6PWE - chains F and I of the 10 polymer chains in the assembly; structure by electron microscopy, 3.95 A resolution.

# Chain F
Protein: Histone H4
From: Drosophila melanogaster
UniProt: A0A0B4KFZ9 (A0A0B4KFZ9_DROME); residues 0-102 here correspond to UniProt positions 1-103 (UniProt number = residue number + 1)
Amino-acid sequence (103 residues; row label = number of the first residue in the row; numbering starts at 0):
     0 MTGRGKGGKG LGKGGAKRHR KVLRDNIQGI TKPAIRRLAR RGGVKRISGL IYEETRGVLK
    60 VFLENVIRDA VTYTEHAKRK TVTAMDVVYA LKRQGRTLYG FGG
Unresolved in the structure: 0-23

# Chain I
Molecule: 147-nt DNA strand
From: synthetic construct
Sequence (147 nucleotides; each row starts with the number of its first residue; numbers below 1 keep their minus sign (DA-73 is residue -73)):
   -73 ATCGGATGTA TATATCTGAC ACGTGCCTGG AGACTAGGGA GTAATCCCCT TGGCGGTTAA
   -13 AACGCGGGGG ACAGCGCGTA CGTGCGTTTA AGCGGTGCTA GAGCTGTCTA CGACCAATTG
    47 AGCGGCCTCG GCACCGGGAT TCTCGAT

# How chain F and chain I interact
Contacting residue pairs - 12 pairs, chain F then chain I:
  Arg35(F) with DG8(I), salt bridge to the phosphate
  Arg45(F) with DC7(I), phosphate contact; DG8(I), phosphate contact
  Ile46(F) with DC7(I), sugar contact; DG8(I), hydrogen bond to the phosphate
  Ser47(F) with DC7(I), hydrogen bond to the phosphate
  Gly48(F) with DC7(I), hydrogen bond to the phosphate
  Arg78(F) with DA28(I), phosphate contact
  Lys79(F) with DG27(I), phosphate contact; DA28(I), hydrogen bond to the phosphate
  Thr80(F) with DG27(I), phosphate contact; DA28(I), hydrogen bond to the phosphate
Other interface residues (no listed pair), chain F (11 interface residues in all): Arg39, Tyr51, Lys77
Other interface residues (no listed pair), chain I (5 interface residues in all): DT9

# Overview
The interface between chain F and chain I involves 11 residues on one side and 5 on the other; the contacts
include 5 hydrogen bonds and 1 salt bridge. Polar contacts include Ile46(F)-DG8(I), Ser47(F)-DC7(I) and
Gly48(F)-DC7(I).
Chain F is Histone H4 (Drosophila melanogaster) and chain I is a 147-nt DNA strand (synthetic construct); the
structure, Cryo-EM structure of nucleosome core particle, was determined by electron microscopy, deposited
together with 6PWF.
